PDB entry 1VBE | X-ray diffraction, 2.80 A resolution | chains 1 and 3 of the 5 polymer chains in the assembly

# Chain 1
Molecule: Poliovirus type 3
Organism: Poliovirus type 3 (strains P3/LEON/37 AND P3/LEON 12A[1]B)
UniProt: P03302 (POLG_POL3L); residues 3-302 here correspond to UniProt positions 578-877 (UniProt number = residue number + 575)
Sequence (300 residues; row label = number of the first residue in the row):
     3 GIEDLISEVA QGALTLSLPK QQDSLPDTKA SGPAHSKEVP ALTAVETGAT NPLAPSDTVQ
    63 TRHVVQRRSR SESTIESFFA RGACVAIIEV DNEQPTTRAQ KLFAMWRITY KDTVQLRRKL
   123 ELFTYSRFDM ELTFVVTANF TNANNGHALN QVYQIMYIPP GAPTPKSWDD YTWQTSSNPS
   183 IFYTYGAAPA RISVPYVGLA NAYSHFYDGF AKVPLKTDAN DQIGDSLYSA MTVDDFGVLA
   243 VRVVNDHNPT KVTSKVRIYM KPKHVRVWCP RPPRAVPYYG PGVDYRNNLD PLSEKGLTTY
Not modelled in the structure: 3-23
Construct notes: engineered mutation Leu124 (Phe700 in P03302), Leu134 (Phe710 in P03302); conflict Arg288 (Lys864 in P03302)
Ligand contacts: r78206 (J78; (methylpyridazine piperidine propyloxyphenyl)ethylacetate): Ile110, Thr111, Tyr112, Lys113, Phe130, Met132, Leu134, Phe136, Ile157, Tyr159, Pro181, Ser182, Ile183, Ile194, Val196, Val199, Tyr205, Phe238, Leu241, Met262

# Chain 3
Molecule: Poliovirus type 3
Organism: Poliovirus type 3 (strains P3/LEON/37 AND P3/LEON 12A[1]B)
Notes: engineered mutation(s): CHAIN 1, F124L, F134L
UniProt: P03302 (POLG_POL3L); residues 1-235 here correspond to UniProt positions 340-574 (UniProt number = residue number + 339)
Sequence (235 residues; each row starts with the number of its first residue):
     1 GLPVLNTPGS NQYLTSDNHQ SPCAIPEFDV TPPIDIPGEV KNMMELAEID TMIPLNLEST
    61 KRNTMDMYRV TLSDSADLSQ PILCLSLSPA FDPRLSHTML GEVLNYYTHW AGSLKFTFLF
   121 CGSMMATGKI LVAYAPPGAQ PPTSRKEAML GTHVIWDLGL QSSCTMVVPW ISNVTYRQTT
   181 QDSFTEGGYI SMFYQTRIVV PLSTPKSMSM LGFVSACNDF SVRLLRDTTH ISQSA
Ligand contacts: r78206 (J78; (methylpyridazine piperidine propyloxyphenyl)ethylacetate): Leu14, Ala24, Ile25

# Interface between chain 1 and chain 3
Contacting residue pairs (183; chain 1 residue first):
  Leu27(1) with Asn218(3); Asp219(3); Phe220(3); Ser221(3)
  Pro28(1) with Asn218(3)
  Ala43(1) with Cys164(3); Thr165(3), hydrogen bond (backbone-backbone)
  Leu44(1) with Trp156(3); Ser163(3)
  Thr45(1) with Thr117(3); Gln161(3); Ser162(3), hydrogen bond (backbone-backbone); Ser163(3), hydrogen bond (backbone-backbone); Thr165(3)
  Ala46(1) with Ser162(3); Ser163(3)
  Val47(1) with Thr117(3); Leu119(3), hydrophobic; Ser163(3), hydrogen bond (backbone-side chain)
  Glu48(1) with Leu119(3); Ser162(3), hydrogen bond
  Thr52(1) with Glu48(3); Ile49(3); Asp50(3), hydrogen bond (side chain-backbone); Lys115(3); Ser215(3)
  Asn53(1) with Lys115(3), hydrogen bond (backbone-side chain); Thr165(3), hydrogen bond
  Leu55(1) with Lys115(3); Thr165(3); Val167(3), hydrophobic; Cys217(3), hydrogen bond (backbone-side chain)
  Ala56(1) with Val167(3)
  Pro57(1) with Ser113(3); Val167(3), hydrophobic; Pro169(3), hydrophobic
  Thr60(1) with Val167(3)
  Val61(1) with Thr152(3); Pro169(3), hydrophobic
  Arg70(1) with Ala111(3); Gly112(3); Tyr176(3); Asp219(3), hydrogen bond (side chain-backbone); Ser221(3), hydrogen bond
  Ser71(1) with Ser221(3)
  Arg72(1) with Asn42(3), hydrogen bond (backbone-side chain); Met44(3); Glu48(3), salt bridge; Asn218(3); Phe220(3), hydrogen bond (side chain-backbone)
  Glu74(1) with Tyr107(3), hydrogen bond (backbone-side chain); Arg223(3); Leu224(3), hydrogen bond (side chain-backbone); Leu225(3), hydrogen bond (side chain-backbone)
  Ser75(1) with Asn42(3), hydrogen bond; Met43(3), hydrogen bond (backbone-backbone); Met44(3); Tyr107(3)
  Thr76(1) with Lys41(3); Asn42(3)
  Ile77(1) with Val40(3); Lys41(3), hydrogen bond (backbone-backbone); Asn42(3); Met43(3), hydrophobic
  Ser79(1) with Leu225(3)
  Phe80(1) with Met43(3), hydrophobic; Tyr106(3), hydrophobic; Tyr107(3); Leu225(3)
  Arg83(1) with Thr15(3); Ser16(3); Leu225(3)
  Gly84(1) with Tyr13(3); Thr15(3), hydrogen bond (backbone-backbone)
  Asp114(1) with Gln233(3), hydrogen bond (backbone-side chain)
  Thr115(1) with Gln233(3)
  Val116(1) with Ser232(3); Gln233(3), hydrogen bond (backbone-side chain)
  Gln117(1) with Asp227(3)
  Arg120(1) with Glu102(3), salt bridge; Tyr106(3), hydrogen bond; Thr228(3); His230(3); Ile231(3)
  Lys121(1) with Tyr106(3)
  Leu124(1) with Met43(3), hydrophobic
  Phe125(1) with Val40(3), hydrophobic; Met43(3), hydrophobic
  Arg129(1) with Val30(3); Thr31(3), hydrogen bond (side chain-backbone); Pro32(3), hydrogen bond (side chain-backbone); Pro33(3)
  Glu133(1) with His19(3); Ser21(3)
  Thr135(1) with Tyr13(3)
  Val137(1) with Tyr13(3), hydrophobic
  Pro181(1) with Ala24(3)
  Ala190(1) with Asn11(3)
  Pro191(1) with Asn11(3); Tyr13(3), hydrophobic
  Arg193(1) with Tyr13(3); Asp17(3), salt bridge; Ser21(3); Pro22(3)
  Ile194(1) with Ser21(3); Pro22(3); Ala24(3), hydrophobic
  Ser195(1) with Ser21(3), hydrogen bond; Pro22(3), hydrogen bond (backbone-backbone); Cys23(3); Ala24(3), hydrogen bond (backbone-backbone)
  Pro197(1) with Cys23(3); Ile25(3); Phe28(3), hydrophobic
  Tyr198(1) with Phe28(3); Val30(3); Thr31(3)
  Val199(1) with Phe28(3), hydrophobic
  Gly200(1) with Thr31(3), hydrogen bond (backbone-side chain)
  Ala202(1) with Thr31(3)
  Asn203(1) with Thr31(3); Pro32(3), hydrogen bond (side chain-backbone); Ile34(3)
  Ala204(1) with Ile36(3), hydrophobic
  Tyr261(1) with Tyr13(3)
  Lys263(1) with Asp17(3), hydrogen bond (side chain-backbone)
  Arg268(1) with Pro33(3); Glu39(3), salt bridge
  Val269(1) with Glu39(3); Val40(3), hydrogen bond (backbone-backbone)
  Trp270(1) with Ile36(3), hydrogen bond (side chain-backbone); Gly38(3); Glu39(3)
  Cys271(1) with Pro37(3), hydrogen bond (side chain-backbone); Gly38(3), hydrogen bond (backbone-backbone)
  Pro272(1) with Gly38(3); Val40(3), hydrophobic; Leu46(3), hydrophobic
  Arg273(1) with Met99(3)
  Pro274(1) with Met99(3), hydrophobic
  Pro275(1) with Met99(3); Glu102(3)
  Asp292(1) with Asn63(3), hydrogen bond (backbone-side chain)
  Pro293(1) with Asn63(3); His97(3)
  Leu294(1) with Pro54(3), hydrophobic; Leu57(3), hydrophobic; Arg62(3), hydrogen bond (backbone-side chain); Asn63(3), hydrogen bond (backbone-side chain); Met67(3), hydrophobic; Pro93(3)
  Ser295(1) with Leu57(3); Arg62(3)
  Glu296(1) with Leu57(3); Ser59(3), hydrogen bond; Arg62(3)
  Lys297(1) with Leu57(3), hydrogen bond (backbone-backbone); Glu58(3), hydrogen bond (backbone-backbone); Pro93(3); Arg94(3)
  Gly298(1) with Glu58(3); Arg94(3), hydrogen bond (backbone-side chain)
  Leu299(1) with Leu55(3); Glu58(3), hydrogen bond (backbone-side chain); Ile82(3); Leu83(3); Cys84(3), hydrogen bond (backbone-backbone)
  Thr300(1) with Pro81(3); Ile82(3); Leu83(3); Cys84(3)
  Thr301(1) with Cys84(3); Arg94(3), hydrogen bond (backbone-side chain)
  Tyr302(1) with Cys84(3), hydrophobic; Leu85(3); Ser86(3), hydrogen bond (backbone-side chain); Asp92(3); Arg94(3), hydrogen bond (backbone-side chain); Pro141(3), hydrophobic; Pro142(3), hydrogen bond (side chain-backbone); Tyr189(3), hydrophobic; Ile190(3); Ser191(3)
Other interface residues (no listed pair), chain 1 (81 interface residues in all): Pro54, Ala82, Tyr127, Tyr159, Val196, Lys265, Arg276, Tyr280, Leu291
Other interface residues (no listed pair), chain 3 (95 interface residues in all): Asn18, Asn56, Val70, Trp170, Thr175, Phe213, Val222

# Overview
Chain 1 and chain 3 form an interface of 81 and 95 residues respectively; the contacts include 48 hydrogen
bonds and 4 salt bridges. Among the polar pairs are Arg72(1)-Glu48(3), Arg120(1)-Glu102(3) and
Arg193(1)-Asp17(3). R78206 is bound between chain 1 and chain 3.
Chain 1 is Poliovirus type 3 and chain 3 is Poliovirus type 3, both from Poliovirus type 3 (strains P3/LEON/37
AND P3/LEON 12A[1]B); the structure, Poliovirus (type 3, sabin strain, mutant 242-H2) complexed with R78206,
was determined by X-ray diffraction, deposited together with 1VBA, 1VBB, 1VBC and 1VBD.
